Entry 4ZDB (X-ray diffraction, 2.14 A resolution); this record covers chains A and C of the 3 polymer chains in the assembly.

# Chain A (and C)
Name: 3,2-trans-enoyl-CoA isomerase
From: Saccharomyces cerevisiae (strain ATCC 204508 / S288c)
Notes: EC 5.3.3.8; chain C of this document is another copy of the same molecule, construct and numbering; everything in this record applies to it too
Reference sequence: Q05871 (ECI1_YEAST); numbering as in UniProt (aligned over 1-280)
Sequence (300 residues; numbered -19 to 280; the number before each row is that of its first residue; numbers below 1 keep their minus sign (Met-19 is residue -19)):
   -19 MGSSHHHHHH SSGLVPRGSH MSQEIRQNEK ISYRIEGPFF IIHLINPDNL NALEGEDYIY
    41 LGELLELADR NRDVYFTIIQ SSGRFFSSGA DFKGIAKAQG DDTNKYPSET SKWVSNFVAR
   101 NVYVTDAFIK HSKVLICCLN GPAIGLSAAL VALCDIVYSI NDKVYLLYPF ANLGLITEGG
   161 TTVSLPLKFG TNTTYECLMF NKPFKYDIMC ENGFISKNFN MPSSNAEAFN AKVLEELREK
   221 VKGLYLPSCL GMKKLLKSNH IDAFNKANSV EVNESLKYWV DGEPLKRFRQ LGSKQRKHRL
Unresolved in the structure: -19 to 3, 271-280 (chain C: -19 to 3, 81-84, 271-280)
Sequence notes: initiating methionine (-19); expression tag (-18 to 0); conflict Ile25 (Met in Q05871)
Modified positions: Cys190 (s,S-(2-hydroxyethyl)thiocysteine; CME)
Swiss-Prot annotation at these positions:
  - motif: His278 to Leu280 (Microbody targeting signal)
  - active site: Glu158 (Proton donor/acceptor)
  - binding site (substrate): Ser68 to Phe72, Leu126
Small-molecule neighbours: acetoacetyl-coenzyme A (CAA): Asp28, Asn29, Leu30, Ala32, Phe65, Ser68, Gly69, Ala70, Asp71, Phe72, Lys73, Ile124, Tyr145, Leu147, Pro149, Asn152, Leu153, Asn181

# Interface between chain A and chain C
Contacting residue pairs - 60 pairs, chain A then chain C:
  Phe150(A) - Ser228(C)
  Phe150(A) - Met232(C)  hydrophobic
  Ala151(A) - Leu224(C)
  Ala151(A) - Tyr225(C)  hydrogen bond (backbone-backbone)
  Ala151(A) - Ser228(C)
  Ala151(A) - Met232(C)  hydrophobic
  Asn152(A) - Gly223(C)
  Asn152(A) - Leu224(C)
  Gly154(A) - Tyr225(C)
  Gly154(A) - Ser228(C)
  Leu155(A) - Ser228(C)  hydrogen bond (backbone-side chain)
  Ile156(A) - Met232(C)  hydrophobic
  Ile156(A) - Leu235(C)  hydrophobic
  Thr157(A) - Met232(C)
  Thr157(A) - Leu235(C)
  Thr162(A) - Leu235(C)
  Thr162(A) - Leu236(C)
  Thr162(A) - Asn239(C)  hydrogen bond (backbone-side chain)
  Val163(A) - Asn239(C)
  Pro166(A) - Leu236(C)  hydrophobic
  Pro166(A) - Asn239(C)
  Thr171(A) - Leu167(C)
  Asn172(A) - Cys134(C)
  Asn172(A) - Asp135(C)
  Asn172(A) - Val137(C)
  Asn172(A) - Lys168(C)  hydrogen bond
  Asn172(A) - Gly193(C)
  Asn172(A) - Phe194(C)  hydrogen bond (side chain-backbone)
  Asn172(A) - Ser196(C)
  Thr173(A) - Gly193(C)
  Tyr175(A) - Asp135(C)
  Tyr175(A) - Ile136(C)  hydrophobic
  Tyr175(A) - Lys233(C)
  Tyr175(A) - Leu236(C)
  Tyr175(A) - Lys237(C)
  Glu176(A) - Ile136(C)
  Glu176(A) - Tyr138(C)  hydrogen bond
  Glu176(A) - Ser196(C)
  Glu176(A) - Lys220(C)  salt bridge
  Leu178(A) - Met232(C)
  Met179(A) - Val114(C)  hydrophobic
  Met179(A) - Leu224(C)
  Met179(A) - Cys229(C)
  Met179(A) - Met232(C)  hydrophobic
  Phe180(A) - Phe56(C)  hydrophobic
  Phe180(A) - Ile136(C)  hydrophobic
  Phe180(A) - Tyr138(C)
  Phe180(A) - Leu217(C)  hydrophobic
  Phe180(A) - Lys220(C)
  Phe180(A) - Leu224(C)  hydrophobic
  Asn181(A) - Leu224(C)
  Lys246(A) - Ser238(C)  hydrogen bond (side chain-backbone)
  Val250(A) - Leu235(C)  hydrophobic
  Glu251(A) - Leu235(C)
  Tyr258(A) - Pro227(C)  hydrogen bond (side chain-backbone)
  Tyr258(A) - Gly231(C)
  Glu263(A) - Tyr225(C)
  Arg267(A) - Gly223(C)  hydrogen bond (side chain-backbone)
  Arg267(A) - Leu224(C)
  Arg267(A) - Tyr225(C)
Other interface residues (no listed pair), chain A (29 interface residues in all): Thr174, Lys182, Glu254, Asp261
Other interface residues (no listed pair), chain C (30 interface residues in all): Ile116, Val221

# In short
Chain A and chain C form an interface of 29 and 30 residues respectively, with 9 hydrogen bonds and 1 salt
bridge. Among the polar pairs are Glu176(A)-Lys220(C), Leu155(A)-Ser228(C) and Thr162(A)-Asn239(C). Ligands of
chain A: acetoacetyl-coenzyme A.
Both chains are 3,2-trans-enoyl-CoA isomerase (Saccharomyces cerevisiae (strain ATCC 204508 / S288c)). Entry
4ZDB (Yeast enoyl-CoA isomerase (ScECI2) complexed with acetoacetyl-CoA) was determined by X-ray diffraction,
deposited together with 4ZDC, 4ZDD, 4ZDE and 4ZDF.
